PDB entry 7ZNV | X-ray diffraction, 1.21 A resolution | chain A

# Chain A
Name: artificial unspecific peroxygenase
Source organism: Marasmius rotula
Notes: EC 1.11.2.1
Chain sequence (241 residues; row label = number of the first residue in the row):
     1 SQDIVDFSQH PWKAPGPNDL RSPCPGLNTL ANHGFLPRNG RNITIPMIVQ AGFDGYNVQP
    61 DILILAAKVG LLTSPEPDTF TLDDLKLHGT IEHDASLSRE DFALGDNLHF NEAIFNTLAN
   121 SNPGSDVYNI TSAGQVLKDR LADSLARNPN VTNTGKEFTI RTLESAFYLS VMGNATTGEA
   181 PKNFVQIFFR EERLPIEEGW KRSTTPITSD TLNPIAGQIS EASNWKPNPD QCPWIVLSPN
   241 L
Unresolved in the structure: 1-7
Disulfides: C232 forms a disulfide with the same residue of a neighbouring copy of this chain
Covalently attached groups: N-acetylglucosamine (NAG) linked to N129, N174
Ion coordination: heme Fe near C24 (its only coordinating residue here); Mg2+: E92, H93, S96 (together with heme)
Small-molecule neighbours: heme (HEM): P23, C24, P25, G26, L27, L30, I48, G52, Y56, L63, A66, A67, F80, L85, I91, E92, H93, S96, L97, S98, R99, E164, F167, Y168, V171, F188, F189
From the paper describing this entry:
  - post-translational modification sites: N42, N129, N150, N174
  - catalytic residues: H93, E164
  - contacts within the chain: G89-K156, T90-K156
  - specificity-determining residues: K156, L163, F167, N213 (proposed by the authors, not directly observed)

# Overview
Ligands of chain A: heme. N-acetylglucosamine is covalently linked to N129 and N174. E92, H93 and S96
coordinate Mg2+. From the paper: catalytic residues H93 and E164; specificity determinants K156, L163 and F167
among others.
Chain A is artificial unspecific peroxygenase (Marasmius rotula); the structure, Artificial Unspecific
Peroxygenase expressed in Pichia pastoris at 1.21 Angstrom resolution, was determined by X-ray diffraction
(same publication as 7ZNM and 7ZNW).
